8FEF - chains A and F of the 10 polymer chains in the assembly; structure by electron microscopy, 2.71 A resolution.

[Chain A]
Molecule: Virulence factor Mce family protein
From: Mycolicibacterium smegmatis MC2 155
Reference sequence: A0QNR2 (A0QNR2_MYCS2); numbering as in UniProt (aligned over 1-409)
Sequence (409 residues; each row starts with the number of its first residue):
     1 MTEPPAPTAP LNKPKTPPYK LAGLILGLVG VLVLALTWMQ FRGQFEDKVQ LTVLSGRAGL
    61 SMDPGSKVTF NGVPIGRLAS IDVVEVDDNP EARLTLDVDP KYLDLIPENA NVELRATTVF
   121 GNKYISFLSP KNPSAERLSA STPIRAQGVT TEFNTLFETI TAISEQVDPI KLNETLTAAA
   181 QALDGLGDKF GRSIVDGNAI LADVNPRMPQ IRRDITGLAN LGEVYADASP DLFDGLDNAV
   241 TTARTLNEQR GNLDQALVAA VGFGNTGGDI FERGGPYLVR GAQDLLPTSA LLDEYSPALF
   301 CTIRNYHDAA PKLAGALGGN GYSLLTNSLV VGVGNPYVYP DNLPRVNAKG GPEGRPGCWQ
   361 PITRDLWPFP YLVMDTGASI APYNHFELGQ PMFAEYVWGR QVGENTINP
Not modelled in the structure: 1-17
Disulfide bonds: Cys301-Cys358

[Chain F]
Molecule: Mce-family protein mce1f
From: Mycolicibacterium smegmatis MC2 155
Reference sequence: A0QNR7 (A0QNR7_MYCS2); residues 1-518 here = UniProt positions 1-518
Sequence (518 residues; numbered 1 to 518; the number before each row is that of its first residue):
     1 MLLTRFIKMQ LVIFLTLTLV ALVVLALFYL RLPTWAGLGM YKLNADLPNS GGLYATANVT
    61 YRGTTIGKVT SVEPSESGAR VEMNIYDRYK IPADATANVH SVSAVGEQFI DLTSDSGGGA
   121 YFQPGDTITK ATVPAEVGPA LDAAEKGLAV LPKEKIGTLL DEAATAFGGL GPSLQRLVDS
   181 TQAIAGDFRA NIDPVNDIIE NSGPIIDSQV NSGDAIQRWA ANLNTLAAQS AQNDEALRSG
   241 LQQAAPTADQ LNAVFSDVRE SLPQTLANLE IVIDMLKRYN KNVEQVLVAL PQGAAVAQTG
   301 TIFAPEGLLH FGLGINAPPP CLTGFLPASQ WRSPADTRTE PLPSGLYCKI PKDAPNAVRG
   361 ARNYPCADVP GKRAATPREC RSDEPYQPLG TNPWYGDPDQ IRNCPAPGAR CDQPVDPGRV
   421 IPAPSINNGL NPLPASQLPP PEVSSGPSSD PLTAPRGGTV TCSGQQPNPC IYTPAAGATA
   481 TYNPASGEVV GPGGVKYSVT NSNTPGDDGW KEMLAPAS
Not modelled in the structure: 400-518
Disulfide bonds: Cys321-Cys348, Cys366-Cys380

[Interface between chain A and chain F]
Contacting residue pairs (245):
  Phe70(A) - Ser75(F)
  Asn71(A) - Asn49(F)  hydrogen bond (backbone-side chain)
  Asn71(A) - Ser50(F)  hydrogen bond (backbone-backbone)
  Asn71(A) - Ser75(F)  hydrogen bond (side chain-backbone)
  Asn71(A) - Gly78(F)  hydrogen bond (side chain-backbone)
  Gly72(A) - Asn49(F)
  Gly72(A) - Ser50(F)
  Val73(A) - Ser50(F)
  Val73(A) - Val72(F)  hydrophobic
  Val73(A) - Pro74(F)
  Tyr102(A) - Glu73(F)
  Tyr102(A) - Pro74(F)  hydrophobic
  Leu105(A) - Pro74(F)
  Leu105(A) - Ser75(F)
  Leu105(A) - Glu76(F)
  Arg115(A) - Glu136(F)  salt bridge
  Arg115(A) - Pro139(F)
  Thr117(A) - Val137(F)
  Thr118(A) - Ala104(F)
  Thr118(A) - Val105(F)
  Tyr124(A) - Glu136(F)  hydrogen bond
  Leu128(A) - Asn49(F)
  Thr150(A) - Gly138(F)
  Thr150(A) - Asp142(F)  hydrogen bond
  Thr151(A) - Leu141(F)
  Thr151(A) - Asp142(F)  hydrogen bond (backbone-side chain)
  Thr151(A) - Glu145(F)
  Phe153(A) - Leu141(F)  hydrophobic
  Thr155(A) - Glu145(F)
  Leu156(A) - Glu145(F)
  Thr159(A) - Glu145(F)  hydrogen bond
  Thr159(A) - Leu148(F)
  Thr159(A) - Ala149(F)
  Ile160(A) - Leu148(F)  hydrophobic
  Ala162(A) - Lys153(F)
  Ile163(A) - Leu148(F)
  Gln166(A) - Lys153(F)
  Gln166(A) - Gly157(F)
  Val167(A) - Leu160(F)  hydrophobic
  Lys171(A) - Asp161(F)  salt bridge
  Lys171(A) - Ala164(F)
  Leu172(A) - Leu160(F)  hydrophobic
  Glu174(A) - Ala164(F)
  Glu174(A) - Phe167(F)
  Glu174(A) - Gly168(F)
  Thr175(A) - Ala163(F)
  Thr175(A) - Ala164(F)  hydrogen bond (side chain-backbone)
  Ala178(A) - Phe167(F)
  Ala178(A) - Gly171(F)
  Gln181(A) - Gly171(F)
  Gln181(A) - Pro172(F)
  Gln181(A) - Gln175(F)
  Ala182(A) - Leu174(F)  hydrophobic
  Ala182(A) - Gln175(F)
  Ala182(A) - Val178(F)
  Asp184(A) - Gln175(F)
  Leu186(A) - Gln175(F)
  Leu186(A) - Val178(F)  hydrophobic
  Leu186(A) - Asp179(F)
  Lys189(A) - Gln182(F)
  Phe190(A) - Val178(F)  hydrophobic
  Arg192(A) - Gln182(F)  hydrogen bond (side chain-backbone)
  Arg192(A) - Gly186(F)
  Ser193(A) - Gln182(F)
  Ser193(A) - Ala185(F)
  Val195(A) - Arg189(F)
  Asp196(A) - Ala185(F)
  Asp196(A) - Gly186(F)
  Asp196(A) - Arg189(F)  salt bridge
  Ala199(A) - Arg189(F)
  Ile200(A) - Ala185(F)
  Ile200(A) - Phe188(F)  hydrophobic
  Ile200(A) - Arg189(F)
  Asp203(A) - Ile192(F)
  Asp203(A) - Asn196(F)  hydrogen bond
  Arg207(A) - Asn196(F)
  Arg207(A) - Ile199(F)
  Arg207(A) - Glu200(F)  salt bridge
  Gln210(A) - Ile199(F)
  Gln210(A) - Glu200(F)
  Ile211(A) - Ile199(F)  hydrophobic
  Arg213(A) - Gly203(F)
  Arg213(A) - Pro204(F)
  Arg213(A) - Asp207(F)  salt bridge
  Asp214(A) - Ile198(F)
  Asp214(A) - Ile199(F)
  Asp214(A) - Ser202(F)
  Asp214(A) - Gly203(F)  hydrogen bond (side chain-backbone)
  Gly217(A) - Ile206(F)
  Gly217(A) - Asp207(F)
  Gly217(A) - Val210(F)
  Leu218(A) - Ile206(F)
  Asn220(A) - Val210(F)
  Leu221(A) - Ile206(F)  hydrophobic
  Leu221(A) - Gln209(F)
  Leu221(A) - Val210(F)
  Val224(A) - Gly213(F)
  Val224(A) - Ile216(F)  hydrophobic
  Val224(A) - Gln217(F)
  Tyr225(A) - Gln209(F)
  Tyr225(A) - Ile216(F)  hydrophobic
  Asp227(A) - Gln217(F)
  Ala228(A) - Gln217(F)
  Ala228(A) - Ala220(F)
  Asp231(A) - Ala220(F)
  Asp231(A) - Ala221(F)
  Asp231(A) - Asn224(F)
  Leu232(A) - Trp219(F)  hydrophobic
  Leu232(A) - Leu223(F)  hydrophobic
  Asp234(A) - Asn224(F)
  Gly235(A) - Asn224(F)
  Gly235(A) - Ala227(F)
  Asn238(A) - Ala227(F)
  Asn238(A) - Ala228(F)
  Asn238(A) - Ala231(F)
  Ala239(A) - Ala227(F)
  Thr241(A) - Asp234(F)
  Thr242(A) - Ser230(F)  hydrogen bond
  Thr242(A) - Leu237(F)
  Thr245(A) - Asp234(F)  hydrogen bond
  Thr245(A) - Leu237(F)
  Thr245(A) - Arg238(F)  hydrogen bond
  Gln249(A) - Arg238(F)
  Gln249(A) - Leu241(F)
  Gln249(A) - Gln242(F)
  Asn252(A) - Gln242(F)  hydrogen bond
  Ala259(A) - Ala245(F)
  Ala259(A) - Ala248(F)  hydrophobic
  Ala259(A) - Asp249(F)
  Gly262(A) - Asn252(F)
  Phe263(A) - Ala248(F)
  Phe263(A) - Leu251(F)  hydrophobic
  Phe263(A) - Asn252(F)
  Phe263(A) - Phe255(F)  hydrophobic
  Thr266(A) - Asn252(F)  hydrogen bond
  Thr266(A) - Phe255(F)
  Thr266(A) - Ser256(F)
  Thr266(A) - Arg259(F)  hydrogen bond
  Gly267(A) - Phe255(F)
  Asp269(A) - Arg259(F)  salt bridge
  Ile270(A) - Phe255(F)
  Ile270(A) - Arg259(F)
  Arg273(A) - Arg259(F)  hydrogen bond (side chain-backbone)
  Arg273(A) - Pro263(F)
  Gly274(A) - Leu266(F)
  Tyr277(A) - Pro263(F)
  Tyr277(A) - Ala267(F)  hydrophobic
  Tyr277(A) - Glu270(F)
  Leu278(A) - Leu266(F)  hydrophobic
  Arg280(A) - Glu270(F)
  Gly281(A) - Ile273(F)
  Asp284(A) - Ile273(F)
  Asp284(A) - Asp274(F)
  Asp284(A) - Lys277(F)
  Leu285(A) - Ile273(F)
  Pro287(A) - Lys277(F)
  Pro287(A) - Asn280(F)
  Thr288(A) - Lys277(F)
  Thr288(A) - Asn280(F)
  Leu291(A) - Asn280(F)
  Leu291(A) - Val283(F)  hydrophobic
  Leu291(A) - Glu284(F)
  Leu291(A) - Leu287(F)  hydrophobic
  Tyr295(A) - Glu284(F)  hydrogen bond
  Tyr295(A) - Val288(F)  hydrophobic
  Ala298(A) - Pro291(F)  hydrophobic
  Thr302(A) - Pro291(F)
  Asn305(A) - Ala294(F)
  Asn305(A) - Gln298(F)  hydrogen bond
  Tyr306(A) - Leu290(F)  hydrogen bond (side chain-backbone)
  Tyr306(A) - Gly293(F)
  Tyr306(A) - Ala294(F)
  Lys312(A) - Thr301(F)
  Leu313(A) - Thr301(F)
  Ala316(A) - Pro305(F)
  Leu325(A) - Pro305(F)
  Leu325(A) - Glu306(F)
  Leu325(A) - Gly307(F)  hydrogen bond (backbone-backbone)
  Thr326(A) - Gly307(F)
  Thr326(A) - Leu309(F)
  Asn327(A) - Phe303(F)
  Asn327(A) - Glu306(F)  hydrogen bond
  Asn327(A) - Gly307(F)  hydrogen bond (backbone-backbone)
  Asn327(A) - Leu308(F)
  Asn327(A) - Leu309(F)  hydrogen bond (backbone-backbone)
  Ser328(A) - Leu309(F)  hydrogen bond (side chain-backbone)
  Ser328(A) - Phe311(F)
  Leu329(A) - His310(F)
  Leu329(A) - Phe311(F)  hydrogen bond (backbone-backbone)
  Val330(A) - Phe311(F)
  Val331(A) - Phe311(F)  hydrogen bond (backbone-backbone)
  Val331(A) - Gly312(F)
  Val331(A) - Leu313(F)  hydrogen bond (backbone-backbone)
  Val333(A) - Gly312(F)
  Val333(A) - Leu313(F)
  Tyr337(A) - Pro355(F)
  Tyr337(A) - Val358(F)
  Tyr337(A) - Arg359(F)
  Val338(A) - Val358(F)
  Tyr339(A) - Lys352(F)
  Tyr339(A) - Val358(F)  hydrophobic
  Asn342(A) - Val358(F)
  Asn342(A) - Arg359(F)  hydrogen bond (backbone-side chain)
  Leu343(A) - Val358(F)
  Leu343(A) - Asn363(F)
  Pro344(A) - Arg359(F)
  Pro344(A) - Asn363(F)
  Pro344(A) - Pro365(F)
  Pro344(A) - Arg373(F)  hydrogen bond (backbone-side chain)
  Arg345(A) - Gln285(F)
  Val346(A) - Lys281(F)
  Val346(A) - Asn282(F)
  Val346(A) - Gln285(F)
  Asn347(A) - Lys281(F)  hydrogen bond
  Asn347(A) - Gln285(F)
  Ala348(A) - Glu284(F)
  Ala348(A) - Gln285(F)  hydrogen bond (backbone-side chain)
  Lys349(A) - Glu284(F)
  Lys349(A) - Val288(F)
  Gly350(A) - Val288(F)
  Gly357(A) - Pro291(F)
  Cys358(A) - Pro291(F)  hydrophobic
  Trp359(A) - Gln292(F)  hydrogen bond
  Trp359(A) - Ala295(F)
  Pro361(A) - Gln298(F)
  Ile362(A) - Ala295(F)
  Ile362(A) - Gln298(F)  hydrogen bond (backbone-side chain)
  Ile362(A) - Thr299(F)
  Trp367(A) - Thr299(F)  hydrogen bond (side chain-backbone)
  Trp367(A) - Ile302(F)
  Phe369(A) - Gln292(F)
  Phe369(A) - Val296(F)  hydrophobic
  Phe369(A) - Thr299(F)  hydrogen bond (backbone-side chain)
  Pro370(A) - Gln292(F)  hydrogen bond (backbone-side chain)
  Leu372(A) - Gln292(F)
  Met374(A) - Val288(F)  hydrophobic
  Asp375(A) - Gln285(F)
  Thr376(A) - Arg359(F)  hydrogen bond (backbone-side chain)
  Gly377(A) - Arg359(F)
  Ala378(A) - Arg359(F)
  Tyr396(A) - Asn316(F)  hydrogen bond (side chain-backbone)
  Tyr396(A) - Ala317(F)  hydrogen bond (side chain-backbone)
  Tyr396(A) - Pro319(F)
  Tyr396(A) - Trp394(F)
  Val397(A) - Trp394(F)
Also at the interface, not in a pair above, chain A (143 interface residues in all): Lys101, Ala116, Val119, Phe120, Val149, Asp168, Leu246, Leu253, Gln255, Ala256, Ala260, Phe271, Pro336, Gln360, Pro368, Tyr371, Asn405
Also at the interface, not in a pair above, chain F (142 interface residues in all): Gly52, Ala79, Ala144, Leu151, Glu154, Ile156, Leu170, Thr181, Ala183, Ala244, Val258, Glu260, Leu276, Ala289, Ala297, Ala304, Pro318, Asp353, Ala354, Tyr364

[Summary]
The interface between chain A and chain F involves 143 residues on one side and 142 on the other, with 42
hydrogen bonds and 6 salt bridges. Among the polar pairs are Arg115(A)-Glu136(F), Lys171(A)-Asp161(F) and
Asp196(A)-Arg189(F).
Chain A is Virulence factor Mce family protein and chain F is Mce-family protein mce1f, both from
Mycolicibacterium smegmatis MC2 155; the structure, Structure of Mce1 transporter from Mycobacterium smegmatis
(Map0), was determined by electron microscopy together with 8FED and 8FEE from the same study.
